PDB entry 4B5I | X-ray diffraction, 2.56 A resolution | chains A and V of the 4 polymer chains in the assembly

Chain A:
Molecule: Putative exodeoxyribonuclease
From: Neisseria meningitidis
Notes: EC 3.1.11.2
Reference sequence: C9X331 (C9X331_NEIM8); residues 1-259 here = UniProt positions 1-259
Amino-acid sequence (259 residues; each row starts with the number of its first residue):
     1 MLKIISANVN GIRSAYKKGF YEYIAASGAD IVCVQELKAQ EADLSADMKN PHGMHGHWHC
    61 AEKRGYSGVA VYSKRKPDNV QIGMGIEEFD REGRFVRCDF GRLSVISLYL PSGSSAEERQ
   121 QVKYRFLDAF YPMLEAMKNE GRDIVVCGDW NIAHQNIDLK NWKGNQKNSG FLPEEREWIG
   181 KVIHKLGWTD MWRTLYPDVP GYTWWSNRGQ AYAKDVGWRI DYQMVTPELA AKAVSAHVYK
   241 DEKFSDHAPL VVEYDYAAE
Unresolved in the structure: 257-259
Differences from the reference sequence: conflict Gly101 (Asp in C9X331)
Ion coordination: Mn2+: Glu36 (shared with 1 residue of chain U; 1 residue of chain X)

Chain V:
Molecule: 11-nt DNA strand
Sequence (11 nucleotides; numbered 42 to 52; the number before each row is that of its first residue):
    42 CGATGGGTAG C

Chain A / chain V interface:
Pairs across the interface (20):
  Asn10(A) with DA50(V), sugar contact
  Gly11(A) with DA50(V), phosphate contact; DG51(V), phosphate contact
  Arg13(A) with DG51(V), phosphate contact; DC52(V), salt bridge to the phosphate
  Ser14(A) with DA50(V), hydrogen bond to the phosphate; DG51(V), hydrogen bond to the phosphate
  Lys18(A) with DA50(V), salt bridge to the phosphate
  Lys38(A) with DA50(V), hydrogen bond to the sugar; DG51(V), sugar contact
  Asp43(A) with DC52(V), phosphate contact
  Arg64(A) with DC52(V), sugar contact
  Gly65(A) with DG51(V), phosphate contact; DC52(V), sugar contact
  Lys167(A) with DG43(V), salt bridge to the phosphate
  Asn207(A) with DG47(V), hydrogen bond to the base; DG48(V), hydrogen bond to the sugar
  Arg208(A) with DG46(V), base contact; DG47(V), hydrogen bond to the base
  Gly209(A) with DG48(V), phosphate contact
Also at the interface, not in a pair above, chain A (14 interface residues in all): Ile12

Summary:
Chain A and chain V form an interface of 14 and 7 residues respectively; the contacts include 6 hydrogen bonds
and 3 salt bridges. Among the polar pairs are Asn207(A)-DG47(V), Arg208(A)-DG47(V) and Lys38(A)-DA50(V).
Chain A is Putative exodeoxyribonuclease (Neisseria meningitidis) and chain V is an 11-nt DNA strand; the
structure, Product complex of Neisseria AP endonuclease in presence of metal ions, was determined by X-ray
diffraction (same publication as 4B5F, 4B5G, 4B5H, 4B5J and 4B5M).
